Entry 7GWU (X-ray diffraction, 1.90 A resolution); this record covers chains A and D.

== Chain A ==
Protein: B-cell lymphoma 6 protein
Organism: Homo sapiens
UniProtKB: P41182 (BCL6_HUMAN); residues 5-129 here = UniProt positions 5-129
Amino-acid sequence (128 residues; row label = number of the first residue in the row):
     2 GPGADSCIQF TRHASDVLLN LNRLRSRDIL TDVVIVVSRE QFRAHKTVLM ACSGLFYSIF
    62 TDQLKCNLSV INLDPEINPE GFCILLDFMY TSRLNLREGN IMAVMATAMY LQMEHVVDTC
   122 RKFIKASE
Not modelled in the structure: 2-5, 129
Differences from the reference sequence: expression tag (2-4)
Residues lining bound ligands: A1ADA (5-{[5-chloro-2-(dimethylamino)pyrimidin-4-yl]amino}-1,3-dihydro-2H-indol-2-one): Asn-21, Arg-24, Leu-25, Arg-28, Met-51, Ala-52, Cys-53, Ser-54, Gly-55, Tyr-58, Gln-113, Met-114, Glu-115
Swiss-Prot annotation at these positions:
  - mutagenesis: Asn-21 (N21K: Abolishes interaction with NCOR2 and HDAC2, no effect on interaction with CTBP1 and transcriptional autoinhibition; when associated with A-116 and 376-Q--Q-379), Ser-59 (S59A: Abolished ubiquitination by the SCF(FBXL17) complex), His-116 (H116A: Abolishes interaction with NCOR2 and HDAC2, no effect on interaction with CTBP1 and transcriptional autoinhibition; when associated with K-21 and 376-Q--Q-379)

== Chain D ==
Protein: WVIP tetrapeptide
Amino-acid sequence (6 residues; each row starts with the number of its first residue; numbering starts at 0):
     0 XWVIPA
Modified residues: ACE (acetyl group) at position 0

== How chain A and chain D interact ==
Contacting residue pairs - 11 pairs, chain A then chain D:
  Cys-8(A) / Pro-4(D)
  Ile-9(A) / Trp-1(D)  hydrophobic
  Ile-9(A) / Val-2(D)
  Gln-10(A) / ACE_0(D)
  Gln-10(A) / Trp-1(D)
  Gln-10(A) / Val-2(D)  hydrogen bond (backbone-backbone)
  Gln-10(A) / Pro-4(D)
  Phe-11(A) / ACE_0(D)
  Phe-11(A) / Trp-1(D)
  Thr-12(A) / ACE_0(D)  hydrogen bond (backbone-backbone)
  Thr-12(A) / Val-2(D)
Also at the interface, not in a pair above, chain D (5 interface residues in all): Ile-3

== Overview ==
The chain A/chain D interface involves 5 residues from each chain, with 2 hydrogen bonds. Main-chain hydrogen
bonds include Gln-10(A)/Val-2(D) and Thr-12(A)/ACE_0(D). Bound to chain A: compound A1ADA. Curated annotation
(UniProt) lists 3 mutagenesis sites on chain A.
Chain A is B-cell lymphoma 6 protein (Homo sapiens) and chain D is WVIP tetrapeptide; the structure, Crystal
Structure of B-cell lymphoma 6 protein BTB domain in complex with ligand 6 at 18.45 ..., was determined by
X-ray diffraction (same publication as 7GUD, 7GUE, 7GUF, 7GUG, 7GUH, 7GUI and 126 further entries).
